Entry 8SUG (electron microscopy, 4.20 A resolution (low resolution: residue-level contacts below are approximate; hydrogen-bond / salt-bridge calls are withheld)); this record covers chains K and M of the 33 polymer chains in the assembly.

[Chain K (and M)]
Protein: B-type flagellin
Source organism: Pseudomonas aeruginosa PAO1
Notes: chain M of this document is another copy of the same molecule, construct and numbering; everything in this record applies to it too
Reference sequence: P72151 (FLICB_PSEAE); residue numbers follow UniProt; this construct covers 5-488
Sequence (484 residues; numbered 5 to 488; the number before each row is that of its first residue):
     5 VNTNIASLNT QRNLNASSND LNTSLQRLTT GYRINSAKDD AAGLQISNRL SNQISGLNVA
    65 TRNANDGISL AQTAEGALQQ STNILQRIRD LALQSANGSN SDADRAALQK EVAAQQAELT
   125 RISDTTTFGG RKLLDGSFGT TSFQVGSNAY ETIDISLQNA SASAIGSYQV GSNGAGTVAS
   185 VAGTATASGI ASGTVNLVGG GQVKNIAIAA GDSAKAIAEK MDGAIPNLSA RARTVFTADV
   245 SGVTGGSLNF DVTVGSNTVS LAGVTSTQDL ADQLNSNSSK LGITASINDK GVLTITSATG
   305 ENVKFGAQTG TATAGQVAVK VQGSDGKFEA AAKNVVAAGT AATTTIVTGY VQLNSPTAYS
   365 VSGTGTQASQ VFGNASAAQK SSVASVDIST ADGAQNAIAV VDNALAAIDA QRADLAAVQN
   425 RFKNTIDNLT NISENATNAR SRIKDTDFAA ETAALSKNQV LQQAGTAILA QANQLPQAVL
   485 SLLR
Differences from the reference sequence: conflict Ala420 (Gly in P72151)

[How chain K and chain M interact]
Contacting residue pairs (4; chain K residue first):
  Ser105(K) - Arg53(M)
  Asp106(K) - Ile50(M)
  Asp108(K) - Gln49(M)
  Asp108(K) - Arg53(M)
Other interface residues (no listed pair), chain K (7 interface residues in all): Gln98, Ala107, Leu112, Glu115
Other interface residues (no listed pair), chain M (5 interface residues in all): Ala45, Ala46

[In short]
The interface between chain K and chain M involves 7 residues on one side and 5 on the other.
Both chains are B-type flagellin (Pseudomonas aeruginosa PAO1). Entry 8SUG (Cryo-EM structure of the wild type
P. aeruginosa flagellar filament) was determined by electron microscopy, deposited together with 8ERM.
